Entry 8P70 (electron microscopy, 2.00 A resolution); this record covers chains I and J of the 3 polymer chains in the assembly.

[Chain I]
Name: Cyclin-H
Organism: Homo sapiens
UniProtKB: P51946 (CCNH_HUMAN); residues 1-323 here = UniProt positions 1-323
Chain sequence (324 residues; each row starts with the number of its first residue; numbering starts at 0):
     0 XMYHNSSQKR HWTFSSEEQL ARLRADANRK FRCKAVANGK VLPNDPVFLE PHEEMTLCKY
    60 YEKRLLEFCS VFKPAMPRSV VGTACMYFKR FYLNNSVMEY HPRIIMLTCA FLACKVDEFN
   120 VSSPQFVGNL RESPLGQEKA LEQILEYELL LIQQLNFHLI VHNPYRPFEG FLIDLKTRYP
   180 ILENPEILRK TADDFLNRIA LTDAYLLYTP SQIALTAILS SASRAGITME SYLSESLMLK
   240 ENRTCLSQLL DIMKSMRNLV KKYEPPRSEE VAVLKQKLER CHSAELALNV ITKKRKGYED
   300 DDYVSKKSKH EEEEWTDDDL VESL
Unresolved in the structure: 39-43, 285-323
Differences from the reference sequence: acetylation (0)
Modified / non-standard residues: ACE (acetyl group) at position 0
Curated features (UniProtKB/Swiss-Prot):
  - modified residue: Ser5 (Phosphoserine), Ser132 (Phosphoserine), Ser304 (Phosphoserine), Thr315 (Phosphothreonine), Ser322 (Phosphoserine)
  - mutagenesis: Ser5 (S5A: No effect on the transcriptional activity of the reconstituted TFIIH complex), Ser304 (S304A: No effect on the transcriptional activity of the reconstituted TFIIH complex)

[Chain J]
Name: Cyclin-dependent kinase 7
Organism: Homo sapiens
Notes: EC 2.7.11.22, 2.7.11.23
UniProtKB: P50613 (CDK7_HUMAN); residues 1-346 here = UniProt positions 1-346
Chain sequence (349 residues; numbered -2 to 346; the number before each row is that of its first residue; numbers below 1 keep their minus sign (Ser-2 is residue -2)):
    -2 SNAMALDVKS RAKRYEKLDF LGEGQFATVY KARDKNTNQI VAIKKIKLGH RSEAKDGINR
    58 TALREIKLLQ ELSHPNIIGL LDAFGHKSNI SLVFDFMETD LEVIIKDNSL VLTPSHIKAY
   118 MLMTLQGLEY LHQHWILHRD LKPNNLLLDE NGVLKLADFG LAKSFGSPNR AYTHQVVTRW
   178 YRAPELLFGA RMYGVGVDMW AVGCILAELL LRVPFLPGDS DLDQLTRIFE TLGTPTEEQW
   238 PDMCSLPDYV TFKSFPGIPL HHIFSAAGDD LLDLIQGLFL FNPCARITAT QALKMKYFSN
   298 RPGPTPGCQL PRPNCPVETL KEQSNPALAI KRKRTEALEQ GGLPKKLIF
Unresolved in the structure: -2 to 9, 31-36, 43-51, 311-346
Differences from the reference sequence: expression tag (-2 to 0)
Residues lining bound ligands: ICEC0510-S (X4Q; N7-(phenylmethyl)-3-propan-2-yl-N5-[(3S)-pyrrolidin-3-yl]pyrazolo[1,5-a]pyrimidine-5,7-diamine): Leu18, Gly19, Val26, Ala39, Lys41, Ile75, Phe91, Asp92, Phe93, Met94, Glu95, Thr96, Asp97, Val100, Leu144, Ala154
Curated features (UniProtKB/Swiss-Prot):
  - active site: Asp137 (Proton acceptor)
  - binding site (ATP): Leu18 to Val26, Lys41
  - modified residue: Ala2 (N-acetylalanine), Ser7 (Phosphoserine), Ser164 (Phosphoserine), Thr170 (Phosphothreonine), Ser321 (Phosphoserine)
  - mutagenesis: Lys41 (K41A: Total loss of activity; K41M: No effect on interaction with HINT1), Phe91 (F91G: Enhanced capacity to bind ATP analogs), Ser164 (S164A: No mitotic repression of transcriptional activity of the reconstituted TFIIH complex), Thr170 (T170A: Total loss of activity. Total loss of transcriptional activity of the reconstituted TFIIH complex; T170E: No effect on interaction with HINT1)
From the paper describing this entry:
  - binding site for ICEC0510-S: Met94

[Interface between chain I and chain J]
Contacting residue pairs - 40 pairs, chain I then chain J:
  ACE_0(I) with His131(J)
  Met1(I) with His131(J); Trp132(J)
  Asn4(I) with Tyr127(J); His131(J), hydrogen bond
  Ser5(I) with Glu68(J)
  Ser6(I) with Glu68(J), hydrogen bond (backbone-side chain)
  Phe110(I) with Asp53(J)
  Leu111(I) with Leu60(J), hydrophobic
  Lys114(I) with Asp53(J), hydrogen bond (side chain-backbone); Gly54(J); Ile55(J), hydrogen bond (side chain-backbone); Leu60(J); Lys64(J)
  Val115(I) with Lys64(J), hydrogen bond (backbone-side chain)
  Asp116(I) with Arg167(J), salt bridge
  Glu117(I) with Arg61(J), salt bridge; Lys64(J), salt bridge; Lys160(J)
  Phe118(I) with Arg57(J)
  Asn119(I) with Arg57(J)
  Val120(I) with Arg57(J), hydrogen bond (backbone-side chain)
  Ser122(I) with Lys52(J), hydrogen bond (side chain-backbone); Asp53(J), hydrogen bond (side chain-backbone)
  Leu140(I) with Lys52(J)
  Leu144(I) with Lys52(J); Gly54(J)
  Glu147(I) with Ile55(J)
  Leu148(I) with Gly82(J); His83(J); Lys84(J)
  Ile151(I) with Ile55(J), hydrophobic; Leu60(J), hydrophobic
  Asn155(I) with Gln67(J)
  Phe156(I) with Gln67(J), hydrogen bond (backbone-side chain); Ala80(J)
  His157(I) with Gln67(J)
  Leu158(I) with Ile63(J), hydrophobic
  Ile159(I) with Lys64(J); Glu68(J)
Also at the interface, not in a pair above, chain I (27 interface residues in all): Glu137, Glu145
Also at the interface, not in a pair above, chain J (24 interface residues in all): Phe81, Ser85, Ile87, Gln130

[Overview]
27 residues of chain I face 24 of chain J across their interface; the contacts include 9 hydrogen bonds and 3
salt bridges. Polar contacts include Asp116(I)-Arg167(J), Glu117(I)-Arg61(J) and Glu117(I)-Lys64(J). Bound to
chain J: ICEC0510-S. From the paper: a binding site for ICEC0510-S at Met94(J).
Chain I is Cyclin-H and chain J is Cyclin-dependent kinase 7, both from Homo sapiens; the structure, Cryo-EM
structure of CAK in complex with inhibitor ICEC0510-S, was determined by electron microscopy, deposited
together with 8ORM, 8P6V, 8P6W, 8P6X, 8P6Y, 8P6Z and 11 further entries.
